PDB entry 5UH5 | X-ray diffraction, 3.75 A resolution | chains C and D of the 9 polymer chains in the assembly

Chain C:
Molecule: DNA-directed RNA polymerase subunit beta
From: Mycobacterium tuberculosis (strain ATCC 25618 / H37Rv)
Notes: EC 2.7.7.6
UniProtKB: P9WGY9 (RPOB_MYCTU); residue numbers follow UniProt; this construct covers 1-1178
Sequence (1178 residues; row label = number of the first residue in the row):
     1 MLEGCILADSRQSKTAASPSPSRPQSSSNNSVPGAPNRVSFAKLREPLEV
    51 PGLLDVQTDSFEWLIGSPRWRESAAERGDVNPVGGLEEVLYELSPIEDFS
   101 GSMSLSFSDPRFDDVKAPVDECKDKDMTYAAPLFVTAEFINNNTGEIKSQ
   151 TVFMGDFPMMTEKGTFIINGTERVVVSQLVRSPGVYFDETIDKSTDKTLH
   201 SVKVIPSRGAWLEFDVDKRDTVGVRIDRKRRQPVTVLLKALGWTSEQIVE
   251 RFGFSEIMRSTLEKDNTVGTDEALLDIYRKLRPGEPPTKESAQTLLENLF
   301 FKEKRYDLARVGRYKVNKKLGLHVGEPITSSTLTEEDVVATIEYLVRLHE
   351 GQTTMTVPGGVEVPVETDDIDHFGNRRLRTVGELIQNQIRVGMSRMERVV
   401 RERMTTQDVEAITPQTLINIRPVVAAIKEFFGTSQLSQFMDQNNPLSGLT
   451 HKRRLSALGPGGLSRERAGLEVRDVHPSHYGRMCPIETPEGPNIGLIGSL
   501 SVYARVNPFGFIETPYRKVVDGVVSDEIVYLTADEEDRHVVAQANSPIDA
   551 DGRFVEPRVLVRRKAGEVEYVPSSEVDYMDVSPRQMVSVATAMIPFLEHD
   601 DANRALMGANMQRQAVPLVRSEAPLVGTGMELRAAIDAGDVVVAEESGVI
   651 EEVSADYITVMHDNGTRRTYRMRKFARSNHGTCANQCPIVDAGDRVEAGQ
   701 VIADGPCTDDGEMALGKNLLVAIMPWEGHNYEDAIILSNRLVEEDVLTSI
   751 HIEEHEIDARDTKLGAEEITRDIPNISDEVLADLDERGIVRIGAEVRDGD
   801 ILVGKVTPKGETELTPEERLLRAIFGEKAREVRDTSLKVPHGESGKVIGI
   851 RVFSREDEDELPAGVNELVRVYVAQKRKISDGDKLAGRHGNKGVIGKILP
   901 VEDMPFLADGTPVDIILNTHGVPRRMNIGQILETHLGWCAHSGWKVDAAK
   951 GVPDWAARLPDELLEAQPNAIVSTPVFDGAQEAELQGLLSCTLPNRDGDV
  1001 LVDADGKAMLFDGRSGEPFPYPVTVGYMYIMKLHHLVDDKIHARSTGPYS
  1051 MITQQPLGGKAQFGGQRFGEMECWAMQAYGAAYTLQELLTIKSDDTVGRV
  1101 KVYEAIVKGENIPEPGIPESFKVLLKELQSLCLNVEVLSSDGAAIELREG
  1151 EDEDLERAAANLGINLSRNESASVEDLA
Not modelled in the structure: 1-27, 1154-1178
UniProt features mapped onto this chain:
  - natural variant: Val423 (V423A: In strain: vr1), Leu436 (L436P: In strain: vr2), Ser437 (S437T: In strain: vr3), Gln438 to Asp441 (sequence variant, change not given here; In strain: RJ49), Gln438 (Q438L: In strain: vr4), Phe439 (F439V: In strain: RJ37), Met440 to Asn443 (deletion: In strain: RJ55), Asp441 (D441V: In strain: vr3), Leu449 to Lys452 (sequence variant, change not given here; In strain: RJ48), His451 (H451D: In strain: vr5; H451L: In strain: SP28; H451N: In strain: vr6; H451P: In strain: vr8; H451Q: In strain: vr1; H451R: In strain: vr7), Ser456 (S456L: In strain: vr11 and RJ37; S456Q: In strain: vr9; S456W: In strain: vr10), Leu458 (L458P: In strain: vr12 and SP22)
  - mutagenesis: Glu138 (E138R: Weakens interaction with TRCF and CarD), Ile147 (I147A: Weakens interaction with TRCF and CarD), Lys148 (K148A: Does not affect association with TRCF, but weakens interaction with CarD), Ser149 (S149A: Does not affect association with TRCF, but weakens interaction with CarD)

Chain D:
Molecule: DNA-directed RNA polymerase subunit beta'
From: Mycobacterium tuberculosis (strain ATCC 25618 / H37Rv)
Notes: EC 2.7.7.6
UniProtKB: P9WGY7 (RPOC_MYCTU); residues 1-1316 here = UniProt positions 1-1316
Sequence (1316 residues; each row starts with the number of its first residue):
     1 MLDVNFFDELRIGLATAEDIRQWSYGEVKKPETINYRTLKPEKDGLFCEK
    51 IFGPTRDWECYCGKYKRVRFKGIICERCGVEVTRAKVRRERMGHIELAAP
   101 VTHIWYFKGVPSRLGYLLDLAPKDLEKIIYFAAYVITSVDEEMRHNELST
   151 LEAEMAVERKAVEDQRDGELEARAQKLEADLAELEAEGAKADARRKVRDG
   201 GEREMRQIRDRAQRELDRLEDIWSTFTKLAPKQLIVDENLYRELVDRYGE
   251 YFTGAMGAESIQKLIENFDIDAEAESLRDVIRNGKGQKKLRALKRLKVVA
   301 AFQQSGNSPMGMVLDAVPVIPPELRPMVQLDGGRFATSDLNDLYRRVINR
   351 NNRLKRLIDLGAPEIIVNNEKRMLQESVDALFDNGRRGRPVTGPGNRPLK
   401 SLSDLLKGKQGRFRQNLLGKRVDYSGRSVIVVGPQLKLHQCGLPKLMALE
   451 LFKPFVMKRLVDLNHAQNIKSAKRMVERQRPQVWDVLEEVIAEHPVLLNR
   501 APTLHRLGIQAFEPMLVEGKAIQLHPLVCEAFNADFDGDQMAVHLPLSAE
   551 AQAEARILMLSSNNILSPASGRPLAMPRLDMVTGLYYLTTEVPGDTGEYQ
   601 PASGDHPETGVYSSPAEAIMAADRGVLSVRAKIKVRLTQLRPPVEIEAEL
   651 FGHSGWQPGDAWMAETTLGRVMFNELLPLGYPFVNKQMHKKVQAAIINDL
   701 AERYPMIVVAQTVDKLKDAGFYWATRSGVTVSMADVLVPPRKKEILDHYE
   751 ERADKVEKQFQRGALNHDERNEALVEIWKEATDEVGQALREHYPDDNPII
   801 TIVDSGATGNFTQTRTLAGMKGLVTNPKGEFIPRPVKSSFREGLTVLEYF
   851 INTHGARKGLADTALRTADSGYLTRRLVDVSQDVIVREHDCQTERGIVVE
   901 LAERAPDGTLIRDPYIETSAYARTLGTDAVDEAGNVIVERGQDLGDPEID
   951 ALLAAGITQVKVRSVLTCATSTGVCATCYGRSMATGKLVDIGEAVGIVAA
  1001 QSIGEPGTQLTMRTFHQGGVGEDITGGLPRVQELFEARVPRGKAPIADVT
  1051 GRVRLEDGERFYKITIVPDDGGEEVVYDKISKRQRLRVFKHEDGSERVLS
  1101 DGDHVEVGQQLMEGSADPHEVLRVQGPREVQIHLVREVQEVYRAQGVSIH
  1151 DKHIEVIVRQMLRRVTIIDSGSTEFLPGSLIDRAEFEAENRRVVAEGGEP
  1201 AAGRPVLMGITKASLATDSWLSAASFQETTRVLTDAAINCRSDKLNGLKE
  1251 NVIIGKLIPAGTGINRYRNIAVQPTEEARAAAYTIPSYEDQYYSPDFGAA
  1301 TGAAVPLDDYGYSDYR
Not modelled in the structure: 1-2, 1012-1025, 1282-1316
Bound ions: Zn2+ site 1: Cys60, Cys62, Cys75, Cys78; Mg2+: Asp535, Asp537, Asp539 (shared with 1 residue of chain I); Zn2+ site 2: Cys891, Cys968, Cys975, Cys978
UniProt features mapped onto this chain:
  - binding site (Zn(2+)): Cys60, Cys62, Cys75, Cys78, Cys891, Cys968, Cys975, Cys978
  - binding site (Mg(2+)): Asp535, Asp537, Asp539

Interface between chain C and chain D:
Contacting residue pairs - 351 pairs, chain C then chain D:
  Asp196(C) - Lys1082(D)  salt bridge
  Leu470(C) - Asp862(D)
  Arg473(C) - Arg857(D)  hydrogen bond (backbone-side chain)
  Asp474(C) - His854(D)  salt bridge
  Asp474(C) - Arg857(D)
  Val475(C) - Phe850(D)  hydrophobic
  Val475(C) - His854(D)  hydrogen bond (backbone-side chain)
  Val475(C) - Arg857(D)
  His476(C) - Phe850(D)
  Tyr480(C) - Val846(D)
  Tyr480(C) - Phe850(D)  hydrophobic
  Pro485(C) - Thr853(D)
  Pro485(C) - Arg857(D)  hydrogen bond (backbone-side chain)
  Ile486(C) - Tyr849(D)  hydrophobic
  Ile486(C) - Thr853(D)
  Ile486(C) - Arg857(D)
  Thr488(C) - Arg857(D)
  Ile494(C) - Leu860(D)  hydrophobic
  Gly495(C) - Arg857(D)
  Gln543(C) - Val846(D)
  Gln543(C) - Leu847(D)
  Val568(C) - Leu847(D)  hydrophobic
  Met586(C) - Val846(D)  hydrophobic
  Met586(C) - Phe850(D)  hydrophobic
  Leu597(C) - Tyr849(D)  hydrogen bond (backbone-side chain)
  Glu598(C) - Gly843(D)
  Glu598(C) - Leu844(D)  hydrogen bond (backbone-backbone)
  Glu598(C) - Tyr849(D)
  His599(C) - Phe840(D)  hydrogen bond (side chain-backbone)
  His599(C) - Arg841(D)  hydrogen bond (side chain-backbone)
  His599(C) - Glu842(D)
  His599(C) - Gly843(D)
  Asp600(C) - Phe840(D)
  Asp600(C) - Tyr849(D)  hydrogen bond (backbone-side chain)
  Asp601(C) - Lys821(D)  salt bridge
  Asp601(C) - Phe840(D)
  Asp601(C) - Asn852(D)
  Ala602(C) - Thr853(D)
  Ala602(C) - Ala856(D)  hydrophobic
  Asn603(C) - Ala856(D)
  Asn603(C) - Leu860(D)
  Ala605(C) - Tyr849(D)
  Ile723(C) - Thr730(D)
  Met724(C) - Thr725(D)
  Pro725(C) - Asp580(D)
  Pro725(C) - Ala724(D)
  Pro725(C) - Thr725(D)  hydrogen bond (backbone-side chain)
  Pro725(C) - Val729(D)
  Trp726(C) - Thr725(D)
  Glu727(C) - Phe721(D)
  Glu727(C) - Thr725(D)  hydrogen bond (backbone-side chain)
  Glu727(C) - Arg726(D)  salt bridge
  Gly728(C) - Val432(D)
  Gly728(C) - Phe721(D)
  His729(C) - Val432(D)
  His729(C) - Pro434(D)
  Asn730(C) - Asp580(D)
  Tyr731(C) - Val432(D)  hydrophobic
  Tyr731(C) - Pro526(D)  hydrogen bond (side chain-backbone)
  Tyr731(C) - Cys529(D)
  Tyr731(C) - Phe536(D)
  Tyr731(C) - Arg578(D)  hydrogen bond
  Tyr731(C) - Leu579(D)  hydrophobic
  Tyr731(C) - Asp580(D)
  Glu732(C) - Ala534(D)
  Glu732(C) - Asp535(D)
  Glu732(C) - Phe536(D)  hydrogen bond (backbone-backbone)
  Glu732(C) - Arg578(D)  salt bridge
  Glu732(C) - Leu579(D)
  Asp733(C) - Phe536(D)
  Arg760(C) - Asp331(D)  salt bridge
  Arg797(C) - Arg478(D)
  Arg797(C) - Gln479(D)  hydrogen bond
  Asp798(C) - Gln479(D)  hydrogen bond
  Gly799(C) - Arg478(D)  hydrogen bond (backbone-side chain)
  Asp800(C) - Arg478(D)  salt bridge
  Thr812(C) - Glu59(D)
  Glu813(C) - Lys66(D)
  Glu813(C) - Arg67(D)  salt bridge
  Gly882(C) - Val429(D)
  Gly882(C) - Val431(D)
  Lys884(C) - Asp537(D)
  Lys892(C) - Asp537(D)  salt bridge
  Gly893(C) - Phe536(D)
  Gly893(C) - Asp537(D)
  Val894(C) - Val429(D)  hydrophobic
  Val894(C) - Ile430(D)
  Val894(C) - Phe536(D)  hydrogen bond (backbone-backbone)
  Val894(C) - Gly538(D)
  Ile895(C) - Val431(D)
  Gly896(C) - Val431(D)
  Asn918(C) - Asp580(D)  hydrogen bond
  Thr919(C) - Val729(D)  hydrogen bond (side chain-backbone)
  Thr919(C) - Thr730(D)
  Thr919(C) - Val731(D)
  His920(C) - Leu579(D)  hydrogen bond (side chain-backbone)
  His920(C) - Asp580(D)  salt bridge
  His920(C) - Thr583(D)
  His920(C) - Ile802(D)
  Arg924(C) - Thr808(D)
  Arg924(C) - Gln813(D)
  Met926(C) - Gln813(D)
  Met926(C) - Thr816(D)
  Met926(C) - Leu817(D)  hydrophobic
  Met926(C) - Phe840(D)  hydrophobic
  Ile928(C) - Leu817(D)  hydrophobic
  Ile928(C) - Phe840(D)
  Ile931(C) - Val731(D)
  Ile931(C) - Met733(D)
  His935(C) - Ser732(D)  hydrogen bond
  His935(C) - Met733(D)  hydrogen bond (side chain-backbone)
  Phe977(C) - Val846(D)  hydrophobic
  Phe977(C) - Tyr849(D)  hydrophobic
  Glu982(C) - Met733(D)
  Glu982(C) - Arg841(D)
  Glu982(C) - Glu842(D)
  Gln986(C) - Met733(D)
  Leu989(C) - Met733(D)  hydrophobic
  Asp1005(C) - Ser732(D)  hydrogen bond (backbone-side chain)
  Asp1005(C) - Ala734(D)
  Lys1007(C) - Ser732(D)
  Lys1007(C) - Asp735(D)  salt bridge
  Asp1012(C) - Arg726(D)  salt bridge
  Phe1019(C) - Thr725(D)
  Pro1020(C) - Arg726(D)
  Tyr1021(C) - Tyr587(D)  hydrogen bond
  Tyr1021(C) - Arg630(D)
  Tyr1021(C) - Ser727(D)
  Tyr1021(C) - Gly728(D)
  Pro1022(C) - Thr730(D)
  Thr1024(C) - Thr730(D)
  Thr1024(C) - Val731(D)  hydrogen bond (side chain-backbone)
  Thr1024(C) - Ser732(D)
  Val1037(C) - Val429(D)  hydrophobic
  Val1037(C) - Lys520(D)
  Asp1038(C) - Lys520(D)  salt bridge
  Lys1040(C) - Arg427(D)
  Lys1040(C) - Val429(D)
  Lys1040(C) - Gln540(D)
  Ile1041(C) - Arg427(D)
  Ile1041(C) - Ser428(D)
  Ile1041(C) - Pro444(D)  hydrophobic
  Ile1041(C) - Met447(D)  hydrophobic
  Ile1041(C) - Lys520(D)
  His1042(C) - Gly426(D)
  His1042(C) - Arg427(D)  hydrogen bond (backbone-backbone)
  Ala1043(C) - Ser425(D)
  Ala1043(C) - Gly426(D)
  Ala1043(C) - Glu450(D)
  Arg1044(C) - Asp423(D)  salt bridge
  Arg1044(C) - Tyr424(D)  hydrogen bond (backbone-backbone)
  Arg1044(C) - Ser425(D)  hydrogen bond (backbone-backbone)
  Arg1044(C) - Glu450(D)
  Ser1045(C) - Asp423(D)
  Ser1045(C) - Tyr424(D)  hydrogen bond (backbone-backbone)
  Ser1045(C) - Glu450(D)  hydrogen bond (backbone-side chain)
  Ser1045(C) - Lys453(D)
  Thr1046(C) - Asp423(D)
  Thr1046(C) - Tyr424(D)
  Tyr1049(C) - Asp423(D)  hydrogen bond
  Met1051(C) - Pro326(D)  hydrophobic
  Met1051(C) - Val328(D)  hydrophobic
  Ile1052(C) - Arg89(D)  hydrogen bond (backbone-side chain)
  Ile1052(C) - Leu324(D)  hydrophobic
  Ile1052(C) - Arg412(D)
  Thr1053(C) - Arg412(D)
  Gln1054(C) - Arg89(D)
  Gln1055(C) - Asn416(D)  hydrogen bond (side chain-backbone)
  Gln1055(C) - Lys420(D)
  Gln1055(C) - Arg421(D)  hydrogen bond (side chain-backbone)
  Pro1056(C) - Arg421(D)
  Pro1056(C) - Asp423(D)
  Leu1057(C) - Arg421(D)
  Gly1058(C) - Arg421(D)
  Phe1063(C) - Glu450(D)
  Gly1065(C) - Arg421(D)
  Gly1065(C) - Val422(D)
  Gln1066(C) - Arg421(D)
  Gln1066(C) - Val422(D)  hydrogen bond (backbone-backbone)
  Gln1066(C) - Ser425(D)  hydrogen bond (backbone-side chain)
  Gln1066(C) - Gly426(D)
  Gln1066(C) - Arg427(D)  hydrogen bond
  Arg1067(C) - Gln415(D)  hydrogen bond (side chain-backbone)
  Arg1067(C) - Gly419(D)  hydrogen bond (side chain-backbone)
  Arg1067(C) - Lys420(D)
  Arg1067(C) - Arg421(D)
  Phe1068(C) - Gly419(D)
  Phe1068(C) - Lys420(D)  hydrogen bond (backbone-backbone)
  Phe1068(C) - Val422(D)  hydrophobic
  Phe1068(C) - Ile509(D)  hydrophobic
  Phe1068(C) - His544(D)
  Glu1070(C) - Arg414(D)  salt bridge
  Glu1070(C) - Leu418(D)
  Glu1070(C) - Arg875(D)  salt bridge
  Met1071(C) - Thr503(D)
  Glu1072(C) - Asn499(D)
  Glu1072(C) - Thr503(D)  hydrogen bond
  Glu1072(C) - Ile509(D)
  Cys1073(C) - Leu418(D)  hydrogen bond (side chain-backbone)
  Trp1074(C) - Arg875(D)
  Trp1074(C) - Val878(D)
  Trp1074(C) - Gln1001(D)  hydrogen bond (backbone-side chain)
  Ala1075(C) - Thr503(D)
  Ala1075(C) - Arg506(D)
  Ala1075(C) - Ile509(D)  hydrophobic
  Ala1075(C) - Gln1001(D)
  Met1076(C) - Ile509(D)  hydrophobic
  Met1076(C) - Met559(D)  hydrophobic
  Gln1077(C) - Gln882(D)
  Gln1077(C) - Ala994(D)
  Gln1077(C) - Ile997(D)
  Gln1077(C) - Leu1248(D)
  Gln1077(C) - Ile1258(D)
  Ala1078(C) - Arg506(D)  hydrogen bond (backbone-side chain)
  Ala1078(C) - Val998(D)  hydrophobic
  Ala1078(C) - Gln1001(D)
  Tyr1079(C) - Arg506(D)  hydrogen bond (side chain-backbone)
  Tyr1079(C) - Leu507(D)
  Tyr1079(C) - Ile509(D)  hydrogen bond (side chain-backbone)
  Tyr1079(C) - Gln510(D)
  Tyr1079(C) - Met559(D)  hydrophobic
  Tyr1079(C) - Asn564(D)
  Gly1080(C) - Glu554(D)
  Gly1080(C) - Leu558(D)
  Gly1080(C) - Gly1261(D)
  Gly1080(C) - Thr1262(D)  hydrogen bond (backbone-backbone)
  Ala1081(C) - Glu554(D)
  Ala1081(C) - Leu558(D)  hydrophobic
  Ala1082(C) - Glu554(D)  hydrogen bond (backbone-side chain)
  Ala1082(C) - Leu1257(D)
  Ala1082(C) - Ile1258(D)  hydrophobic
  Ala1082(C) - Thr1262(D)
  Ala1082(C) - Gly1263(D)
  Tyr1083(C) - Glu550(D)
  Tyr1083(C) - Glu554(D)  hydrogen bond (backbone-side chain)
  Tyr1083(C) - Leu1257(D)
  Tyr1083(C) - Thr1262(D)
  Tyr1083(C) - Arg1268(D)
  Thr1084(C) - Ala551(D)  hydrogen bond (side chain-backbone)
  Thr1084(C) - Glu554(D)  hydrogen bond (backbone-side chain)
  Leu1085(C) - Val1252(D)  hydrophobic
  Leu1085(C) - Ile1258(D)  hydrophobic
  Gln1086(C) - Gly1255(D)  hydrogen bond (side chain-backbone)
  Gln1086(C) - Leu1257(D)
  Glu1087(C) - Pro546(D)
  Glu1087(C) - Leu547(D)  hydrogen bond (side chain-backbone)
  Glu1087(C) - Ser548(D)  hydrogen bond (side chain-backbone)
  Glu1087(C) - Ala551(D)
  Leu1088(C) - Val422(D)
  Leu1089(C) - Leu417(D)
  Leu1089(C) - Lys420(D)
  Leu1089(C) - Val1252(D)  hydrophobic
  Lys1092(C) - Val422(D)
  Lys1092(C) - Asp423(D)  hydrogen bond (backbone-backbone)
  Lys1092(C) - Tyr424(D)
  Lys1092(C) - Leu545(D)  hydrogen bond (side chain-backbone)
  Lys1092(C) - Leu547(D)
  Ser1093(C) - Lys420(D)
  Ser1093(C) - Arg421(D)  hydrogen bond (side chain-backbone)
  Asp1094(C) - Lys420(D)
  Thr1096(C) - Lys86(D)
  Tyr1103(C) - Tyr424(D)
  Tyr1103(C) - Pro454(D)
  Tyr1103(C) - Met457(D)
  Ile1106(C) - Pro454(D)
  Ile1106(C) - Phe455(D)  hydrophobic
  Val1107(C) - Pro454(D)
  Val1107(C) - Met457(D)  hydrophobic
  Val1107(C) - Lys458(D)
  Val1107(C) - Ile469(D)  hydrophobic
  Lys1108(C) - Lys458(D)
  Gly1109(C) - Lys458(D)
  Ile1112(C) - Leu547(D)
  Ile1112(C) - Ser548(D)
  Gly1116(C) - Asn5(D)
  Ile1117(C) - Asn5(D)
  Pro1118(C) - Ile1254(D)
  Glu1119(C) - Lys86(D)  salt bridge
  Glu1119(C) - Arg89(D)  salt bridge
  Ser1120(C) - Asn416(D)  hydrogen bond (side chain-backbone)
  Ser1120(C) - Leu417(D)
  Phe1121(C) - Leu417(D)
  Phe1121(C) - Ile1253(D)  hydrophobic
  Phe1121(C) - Ile1254(D)  hydrophobic
  Val1123(C) - Arg412(D)
  Leu1124(C) - Arg412(D)
  Leu1124(C) - Phe413(D)  hydrophobic
  Leu1124(C) - Leu417(D)  hydrophobic
  Lys1126(C) - Glu90(D)  hydrogen bond (side chain-backbone)
  Lys1126(C) - Met92(D)
  Lys1126(C) - Leu324(D)
  Glu1127(C) - Ile320(D)
  Glu1127(C) - Leu405(D)
  Glu1127(C) - Leu406(D)
  Glu1127(C) - Arg412(D)  salt bridge
  Leu1128(C) - Leu406(D)  hydrophobic
  Leu1128(C) - Leu1233(D)  hydrophobic
  Gln1129(C) - Trp23(D)
  Gln1129(C) - Met92(D)
  Gln1129(C) - Pro318(D)
  Ser1130(C) - Met92(D)
  Ser1130(C) - Pro318(D)
  Ser1130(C) - Ile320(D)
  Ser1130(C) - Phe382(D)
  Ser1130(C) - Leu402(D)
  Leu1131(C) - His103(D)  hydrogen bond (backbone-side chain)
  Leu1131(C) - Trp105(D)  hydrophobic
  Leu1131(C) - Phe382(D)  hydrophobic
  Leu1131(C) - Leu402(D)  hydrophobic
  Cys1132(C) - Leu14(D)
  Cys1132(C) - Ala15(D)  hydrogen bond (backbone-backbone)
  Cys1132(C) - His103(D)
  Cys1132(C) - Leu314(D)  hydrophobic
  Cys1132(C) - Pro318(D)
  Cys1132(C) - Phe382(D)  hydrophobic
  Leu1133(C) - Gly13(D)
  Leu1133(C) - Trp105(D)  hydrophobic
  Leu1133(C) - Leu1233(D)  hydrophobic
  Leu1133(C) - Ala1237(D)  hydrophobic
  Asn1134(C) - Arg11(D)
  Asn1134(C) - Ile12(D)
  Asn1134(C) - Gly13(D)  hydrogen bond (backbone-backbone)
  Asn1134(C) - Ala15(D)
  Asn1134(C) - Asp19(D)  hydrogen bond
  Asn1134(C) - Trp23(D)
  Val1135(C) - Leu10(D)  hydrophobic
  Val1135(C) - Arg11(D)
  Val1135(C) - Ile12(D)  hydrophobic
  Glu1136(C) - Leu10(D)
  Glu1136(C) - Arg11(D)  salt bridge
  Val1137(C) - Phe7(D)  hydrophobic
  Val1137(C) - Glu9(D)
  Val1137(C) - Leu10(D)  hydrophobic
  Leu1138(C) - Phe7(D)
  Leu1138(C) - Asp8(D)  hydrogen bond (backbone-backbone)
  Leu1138(C) - Glu9(D)  hydrogen bond (backbone-backbone)
  Leu1138(C) - Arg11(D)
  Ser1140(C) - Asp8(D)
  Ile1145(C) - Phe7(D)  hydrophobic
  Arg1148(C) - Lys86(D)  hydrogen bond (side chain-backbone)
  Arg1148(C) - Glu90(D)  salt bridge
  Glu1149(C) - Glu90(D)
  Gly1150(C) - Tyr25(D)  hydrogen bond (backbone-side chain)
  Asp1152(C) - Gln22(D)  hydrogen bond (backbone-backbone)
  Asp1152(C) - Trp23(D)
  Asp1152(C) - Ser24(D)
  Asp1152(C) - Tyr25(D)
  Glu1153(C) - Arg21(D)
  Glu1153(C) - Gln22(D)
  Glu1153(C) - Ser24(D)
  Glu1153(C) - Tyr25(D)
Other interface residues (no listed pair), chain C (178 interface residues in all): Pro477, His479, Cys484, Glu487, Arg562, Pro583, Leu606, Ala734, Lys763, Gly842, Asp881, Lys897, Val922, Pro923, Leu932, Gln981, Leu985, Ser1015, Val1023, Gly1069, Thr1090, Val1102, Glu1114, Pro1115, Leu1125, Ser1139, Gly1142, Leu1147, Glu1151
Other interface residues (no listed pair), chain D (184 interface residues in all): Phe6, Arg37, Leu39, Val68, Val87, Tyr106, Pro321, Glu323, Ser403, Gln435, Leu451, Lys473, Glu477, Leu497, Ala501, Ala521, Ala542, Met581, Tyr722, Arg834, Lys858, Ala861, Leu865, Thr874, Trp1220, Lys1256, Ala1260

In short:
Chain C and chain D form an interface of 178 and 184 residues respectively, with 68 hydrogen bonds and 21 salt
bridges. Polar contacts include Asp196(C)-Lys1082(D), Asp474(C)-His854(D) and Asp601(C)-Lys821(D).
Chain C is DNA-directed RNA polymerase subunit beta and chain D is DNA-directed RNA polymerase subunit beta',
both from Mycobacterium tuberculosis (strain ATCC 25618 / H37Rv); the structure, Crystal structure of
Mycobacterium tuberculosis transcription initiation complex containing 3 nt of RNA, was determined by X-ray
diffraction together with 5UH6, 5UH8, 5UH9, 5UHA, 5UHB, 5UHC and 4 further entries from the same study.
